Entry 9MGW (electron microscopy, 3.00 A resolution); this record covers chains 7 and 8 of the 23 polymer chains in the assembly.

[Chain 7]
Molecule: LHCA7
From: Dunaliella salina
Chain sequence (256 residues; numbered 1 to 256; the number before each row is that of its first residue):
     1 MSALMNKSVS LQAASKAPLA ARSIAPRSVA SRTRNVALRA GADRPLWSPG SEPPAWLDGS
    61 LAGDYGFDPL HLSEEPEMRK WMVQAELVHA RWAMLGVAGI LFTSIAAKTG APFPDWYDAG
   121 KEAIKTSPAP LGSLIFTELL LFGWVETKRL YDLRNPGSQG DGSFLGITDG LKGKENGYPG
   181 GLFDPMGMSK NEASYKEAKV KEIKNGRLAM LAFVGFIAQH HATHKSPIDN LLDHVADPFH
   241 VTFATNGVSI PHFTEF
Unresolved in the structure: 1-42, 252-256
Ion coordination: chlorophyll a Mg (7 sites), coordinated by Glu86, His89, Glu146, Glu202, Gln219, His234, Ser249
Residues lining bound ligands:
  - beta-carotene / chlorophyll a: Trp92, Leu141, Phe142, Trp144, Ser163, Phe164, Leu165
  - chlorophyll b (CHL), molecule 1: Pro45, Leu46, Trp47, Ser48, Pro49, Tyr65, Phe67
  - chlorophyll b (CHL), molecule 2: Gln84, Val88, Arg91, Trp92, Leu95, Phe142, Trp144, Val145, Lys148, Arg149, Asp152, Gln159, Phe164, Leu171, Lys172, Gly173, Gly177, Pro179, Phe183
  - chlorophyll b (CHL), molecule 3: Trp92, Gly120, Ala123, Ile124, Ser127, Ala129, Leu134, Thr137, Glu138, Leu141, Phe142
  - chlorophyll b (CHL), molecule 4: Tyr117, Asp118, Gly120, Lys121, Ile124, Leu131, Ile135, Glu138
  - chlorophyll a (CLA), molecule 1: Leu57, Leu61, Ala62, Gly63, Asp64, Tyr65, Gly66, Phe67, Asp68, Leu72, Ser73, Met82, Val83, Ala85, Glu86, His89, Arg207, Met210
  - chlorophyll a (CLA), molecule 2: Leu70, Trp81, Met82, His89
  - chlorophyll a (CLA), molecule 3: Trp81, Gln84, Ala85, Val88, His89, Trp92, Glu138, Leu139, Leu140, Phe142, Gly143, Trp144, Glu146, Thr147, Arg149, Leu150
  - chlorophyll a (CLA), molecule 4: Arg91, Met94, Leu95, Ala98, Leu101, Phe102, Lys174, Tyr178, Pro179, Gly180, Phe183, Asp184, Gly187, Met188, Ser189, Tyr195, Ala198, Lys199, Lys201, Glu202, Asn205, Leu208
  - chlorophyll a (CLA), molecule 5: Ser133, Phe136, Thr137, Leu140
  - chlorophyll a (CLA), molecule 6: Leu140, Gly143, Trp144, Thr147, Lys148, Tyr151, Gln159, Ser163, Phe164
  - chlorophyll a (CLA), molecule 7: Glu197, Val200, Lys201, Lys204, Asn205, Leu208
  - chlorophyll a (CLA), molecule 8: Leu211, Ala212, Val214, Gly215, Ala218, Gln219, Ala222, Thr223, Asn230, Leu231, Asp233, His234, Val241, Thr242, Phe243, Asn246, Ser249
  - chlorophyll a (CLA), molecule 9: Val214, Ile217, Ala218, His221, Ala222, Phe243, Val248, Ser249, Ile250, Pro251
  - chlorophyll a (CLA), molecule 10: Leu231, His234, Val235, Pro238, Phe239, Thr242, Phe243
  - chlorophyll a / 1,2-dipalmitoyl-phosphatidyl-glycerole: Trp92, Leu95, Gly96, Ala98, Gly99, Phe102, Thr103, Phe113, Pro114
  - lutein (LUT; (3r,3'r,6s)-4,5-didehydro-5,6-dihydro-beta,beta-carotene-3,3'-diol): Met94, Val97, Ala98, Leu101, Phe183, Asp184, Pro185, Met186, Gly187, Asn205, Leu208, Ala209, Ala212, Phe216, Gln219, Pro227, Asn230, Leu231
  - phosphatidylethanolamine (PTY): Gly247, Ile250, Pro251
  - violaxanthin (XAT; (3s,5r,6s,3's,5'r,6's)-5,6,5',6'-diepoxy-5,6,5',6'- tetrahydro-beta,beta-carotene-3,3'-diol): Phe67, Asp68, Pro69, Leu70, His71, Leu72, His89, Trp92, Ala93, Gly96, Ile100, Asp115, Trp116, Tyr117, Ala119, Met210, Phe213, Val214

[Chain 8]
Molecule: LHCA8
From: Dunaliella salina
Chain sequence (254 residues; numbered 1 to 254; the number before each row is that of its first residue):
     1 MQVTQKQMMR ASGVKAPLSR RGVTVKASMQ GNWLPGSQTP AHLKDLKMAG NFGFDPLNLG
    61 AEPQALRWYQ QAELVHSRTA MMGVAGILIP GIFTKLGALN VPQWYEAGKV YIEGEGAIPF
   121 GTLLMTTLFS YAFVEGKRWQ DFRKPGSQAE PGTFFGLESQ FKGTENGYPG GIFDPLGYSK
   181 TSPEKLDELK LKEIKNGRLA MVAFLGFAGQ YGATGKGPID NLADHLADPW HNTFAENGIS
   241 VPGLSAVEQA AANL
Unresolved in the structure: 1-27, 254
Ion coordination: chlorophyll a Mg (9 sites), coordinated by Trp33, Glu73, His76, Glu135, Glu193, Asn196, Gln210, His225, Ser240
Residues lining bound ligands:
  - beta-carotene (BCR): Ser130, Tyr131, Phe133, Val134, Thr153, Phe154, Phe155
  - beta-carotene / chlorophyll a: Glu188, Leu191, Lys192, Lys195, Asn196, Leu199
  - chlorophyll b (CHL), molecule 1: Gln71, Val75, Arg78, Thr79, Tyr131, Val134, Lys137, Arg138, Asp141, Gln148, Phe154, Phe161, Gly163, Gly167, Pro169, Phe173
  - chlorophyll b (CHL), molecule 2: Tyr105, Glu106, Ala107, Gly108, Lys109, Ile112, Phe120, Leu123, Leu124, Phe204, Tyr211
  - chlorophyll b (CHL), molecule 3: Gly108, Tyr111, Ile112, Ile118, Leu123, Thr126, Thr127, Ser130, Tyr131
  - chlorophyll b (CHL), molecule 4: Phe129, Ala132, Phe133, Gly136, Lys137, Thr153, Phe154
  - chlorophyll a (CLA), molecule 1: Gly31, Asn32, Trp33, Leu34, Pro35, Phe52, Phe54
  - chlorophyll a (CLA), molecule 2: Leu43, Leu46, Met48, Gly50, Asn51, Phe52, Gly53, Phe54, Asp55, Leu59, Gly60, Leu66, Tyr69, Gln70, Ala72, Glu73, His76, Arg198, Met201, Val202
  - chlorophyll a (CLA), molecule 3: Gln64, Ala65, Trp68, Tyr69, Gln71, Ala72, Val75, His76, Thr79, Thr127, Leu128, Tyr131, Ala132, Glu135, Arg138, Trp139, Arg143
  - chlorophyll a (CLA), molecule 4: Tyr69, Ala72, His76, Phe204, Leu205
  - chlorophyll a (CLA), molecule 5: Arg78, Met81, Met82, Thr164, Tyr168, Pro169, Gly170, Phe173, Asp174, Tyr178, Ser179, Leu186, Leu189, Lys190, Lys192, Glu193
  - chlorophyll a (CLA), molecule 6: Thr79, Met82, Gly83, Ala85, Gly86, Ile89, Pro90, Val101, Pro102, Ala107, Tyr111
  - chlorophyll a (CLA), molecule 7: Ile89, Lys192, Asn196, Leu199
  - chlorophyll a (CLA), molecule 8: Thr122, Met125, Thr126, Phe129
  - chlorophyll a (CLA), molecule 9: Val202, Leu205, Gly206, Gly209, Gln210, Ala213, Thr214, Asn221, Leu222, His225, Asn232, Thr233, Phe234, Asn237, Ser240
  - chlorophyll a (CLA), molecule 10: Gly209, Gly212, Ala213, Phe234, Ile239, Ser240, Val241, Pro242
  - chlorophyll a (CLA), molecule 11: Leu222, His225, Leu226, Pro229, Trp230, Thr233, Phe234
  - LMK (trimethyl-[(2R)-1-oxidanyl-1-oxidanylidene-4-[(2S)-2-[(1S)-1-oxidanyloctadecoxy]-3-[(1R)-1-oxidanyloctadecoxy]propoxy]butan-2-yl]azanium): Pro242, Gly243, Leu244, Ala246, Val247, Ala250
  - lutein (LUT; (3r,3'r,6s)-4,5-didehydro-5,6-dihydro-beta,beta-carotene-3,3'-diol): Met81, Met82, Val84, Ala85, Leu88, Phe173, Asp174, Pro175, Leu176, Tyr178, Asn196, Leu199, Ala200, Ala203, Phe207, Gln210, Pro218, Asn221, Leu222
  - phosphatidylethanolamine (PTY): Trp104, Leu205, Ala208, Gly209, Tyr211, Gly212
  - violaxanthin (XAT; (3s,5r,6s,3's,5'r,6's)-5,6,5',6'-diepoxy-5,6,5',6'- tetrahydro-beta,beta-carotene-3,3'-diol): Phe54, Asp55, Pro56, Leu57, Leu59, His76, Thr79, Ala80, Met82, Gly83, Gly86, Ile87, Trp104, Ala107, Met201, Phe204, Leu205

[How chain 7 and chain 8 interact]
Residue-residue contacts (31; chain 7 residue first):
  Lys121(7) with Ala251(8); Asn253(8)
  Ile124(7) with Ala251(8), hydrophobic
  Pro128(7) with His231(8)
  Ala129(7) with Trp230(8), hydrophobic
  Pro130(7) with Trp230(8); His231(8); Glu236(8)
  Leu131(7) with Glu236(8); Val247(8); Glu248(8); Ala251(8), hydrophobic
  Gly132(7) with Ala235(8); Leu244(8); Glu248(8)
  Ser133(7) with Trp230(8); Thr233(8); Ala235(8); Glu236(8), hydrogen bond
  Leu134(7) with Trp230(8), hydrophobic
  Phe136(7) with Phe234(8), hydrophobic; Ala235(8), hydrophobic; Val241(8), hydrophobic
  Tyr151(7) with Leu34(8); Pro35(8); Gly36(8); Ser37(8)
  Arg154(7) with Gln38(8)
  Ser158(7) with Gly36(8)
  Gln159(7) with Pro35(8)
  Ser163(7) with Pro35(8)
Also at the interface, not in a pair above, chain 7 (19 interface residues in all): Lys125, Thr137, Lys148, Asn155
Also at the interface, not in a pair above, chain 8 (18 interface residues in all): Ala252

[Summary]
Chain 7 and chain 8 form an interface of 19 and 18 residues respectively, with 1 hydrogen bond. The
hydrogen-bonded pair is Ser133(7)-Glu236(8). 2 chlorophyll a molecules and one beta-carotene / chlorophyll a
molecule are bound between chain 7 and chain 8.
Chain 7 is LHCA7 and chain 8 is LHCA8, both from Dunaliella salina; the structure, Dunaliella salina
PSI-LHCI-TIDI1 supercomplex, was determined by electron microscopy together with 9MGZ, 9MH0 and 9MH1 from the
same study.
